Entry 8WD8 (electron microscopy, 2.90 A resolution); this record covers chains A and B of the 6 polymer chains in the assembly.

Chain A (and B):
Name: Argonaute family protein
Source organism: Thermococcus thioreducens
Notes: chain B of this document is another copy of the same molecule, construct and numbering; everything in this record applies to it too
UniProt: A0A0Q2M2Z1 (A0A0Q2M2Z1_9EURY); residue numbers follow UniProt; this construct covers 1-750
Sequence (750 residues; each row starts with the number of its first residue):
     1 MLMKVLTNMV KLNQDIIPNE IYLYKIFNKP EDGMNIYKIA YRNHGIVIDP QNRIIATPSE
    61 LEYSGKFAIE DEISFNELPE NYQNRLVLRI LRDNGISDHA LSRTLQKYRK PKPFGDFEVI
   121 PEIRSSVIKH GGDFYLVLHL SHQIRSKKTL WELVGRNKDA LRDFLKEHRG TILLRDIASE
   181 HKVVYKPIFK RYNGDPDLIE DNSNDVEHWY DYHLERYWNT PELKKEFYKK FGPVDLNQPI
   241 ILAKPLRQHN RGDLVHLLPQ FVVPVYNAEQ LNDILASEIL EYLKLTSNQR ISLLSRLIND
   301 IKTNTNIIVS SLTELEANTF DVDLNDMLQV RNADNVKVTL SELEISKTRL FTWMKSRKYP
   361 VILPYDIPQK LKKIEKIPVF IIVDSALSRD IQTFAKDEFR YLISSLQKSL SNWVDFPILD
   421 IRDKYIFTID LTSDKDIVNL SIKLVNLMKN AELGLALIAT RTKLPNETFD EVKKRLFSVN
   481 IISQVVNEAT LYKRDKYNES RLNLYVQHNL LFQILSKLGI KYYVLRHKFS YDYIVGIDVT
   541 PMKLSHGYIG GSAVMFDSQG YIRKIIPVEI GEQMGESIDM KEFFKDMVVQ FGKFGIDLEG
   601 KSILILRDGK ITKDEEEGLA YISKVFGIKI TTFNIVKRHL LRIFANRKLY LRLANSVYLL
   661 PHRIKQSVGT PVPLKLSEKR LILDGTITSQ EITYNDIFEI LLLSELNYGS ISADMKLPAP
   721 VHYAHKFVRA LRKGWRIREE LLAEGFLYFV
Bound ions: Mg2+ site 1: Gln513, Val750 (shared with 2 residues of chain G); Mg2+ site 2: Asp538 (shared with 1 residue of chain T); Mg2+ site 3: Asp538, Asp608 (shared with 2 residues of chain T); Zn2+: His546 (shared with His546(B) of chain B)

Interface between chain A and chain B:
Contacting residue pairs - 101 pairs, chain A then chain B:
  Lys25(A) with Asp205(B)
  Phe27(A) with Asp205(B); His208(B); Trp209(B); Tyr212(B)
  Asn28(A) with Trp209(B); Tyr212(B)
  Lys29(A) with Tyr212(B), hydrogen bond; Arg216(B); Tyr217(B), hydrogen bond
  Pro30(A) with Asp253(B); Leu254(B)
  Glu31(A) with Asn250(B), hydrogen bond
  Asp32(A) with Arg216(B), salt bridge
  Gln51(A) with Leu254(B); His256(B)
  Arg53(A) with Trp209(B); His256(B), hydrogen bond
  Lys66(A) with His208(B); Tyr212(B)
  Arg191(A) with Asp614(B), salt bridge
  Tyr192(A) with Lys581(B); Glu617(B); Gly618(B); Tyr621(B), hydrophobic
  Asp205(A) with Lys25(B); Phe27(B)
  His208(A) with Phe27(B); Lys66(B)
  Trp209(A) with Phe27(B); Asn28(B); Arg53(B)
  Tyr212(A) with Phe27(B); Asn28(B); Lys29(B), hydrogen bond; Lys66(B)
  Arg216(A) with Lys29(B); Asp32(B), salt bridge
  Tyr217(A) with Lys29(B), hydrogen bond
  His249(A) with His249(B), hydrogen bond; His546(B)
  Asn250(A) with Glu31(B), hydrogen bond
  Arg251(A) with Met574(B)
  Asp253(A) with Pro30(B)
  Leu254(A) with Pro30(B); Gln51(B)
  His256(A) with Gln51(B); Arg53(B), hydrogen bond
  Asp434(A) with Lys581(B), salt bridge; Lys585(B), salt bridge; Tyr621(B), hydrogen bond
  Lys435(A) with Phe626(B)
  Val438(A) with Lys585(B); Val588(B), hydrophobic; Phe626(B), hydrophobic
  Ile442(A) with Val589(B); Gly592(B); Lys593(B)
  Val445(A) with Lys593(B)
  Glu471(A) with Lys585(B), salt bridge
  Arg475(A) with Glu582(B), salt bridge; Lys585(B); Asp586(B), salt bridge; Val589(B)
  Met542(A) with Ser545(B); Glu572(B)
  Leu544(A) with Glu572(B), hydrogen bond (backbone-side chain); Met574(B)
  Ser545(A) with Met542(B); Gly547(B); Glu572(B), hydrogen bond; Gln573(B), hydrogen bond (side chain-backbone)
  His546(A) with His249(B); His546(B), hydrogen bond (backbone-backbone)
  Gly547(A) with Ser545(B)
  Glu572(A) with Met542(B); Leu544(B), hydrogen bond (side chain-backbone); Ser545(B), hydrogen bond
  Gln573(A) with Ser545(B), hydrogen bond (backbone-side chain)
  Met574(A) with Arg251(B); Leu544(B)
  Lys581(A) with Tyr192(B); Asp434(B), salt bridge
  Glu582(A) with Arg475(B), salt bridge
  Lys585(A) with Asp434(B), salt bridge; Val438(B); Glu471(B), salt bridge; Arg475(B)
  Asp586(A) with Arg475(B), salt bridge
  Val588(A) with Val438(B), hydrophobic
  Val589(A) with Ile442(B); Arg475(B)
  Gly592(A) with Ile442(B)
  Lys593(A) with Ile442(B); Val445(B)
  Asp614(A) with Arg191(B), salt bridge
  Glu617(A) with Tyr192(B)
  Gly618(A) with Tyr192(B)
  Tyr621(A) with Tyr192(B), hydrophobic; Asp434(B), hydrogen bond
  Phe626(A) with Lys435(B)
Other interface residues (no listed pair), chain A (63 interface residues in all): Asn52, Ala68, Asp211, His213, Glu215, Leu242, Gln248, Val255, Ser441, Lys543, Tyr548
Other interface residues (no listed pair), chain B (63 interface residues in all): Asn52, Ala68, Asp211, His213, Glu215, Leu242, Gln248, Val255, Ser441, Lys543, Tyr548

In short:
Chain A and chain B each contribute 63 residues to their interface, with 18 hydrogen bonds and 14 salt
bridges. Polar pairs include Asp32(A)-Arg216(B), Arg191(A)-Asp614(B) and Asp434(A)-Lys581(B). Gln513(A) and
Val750(A) coordinate Mg2+ site 1. The Mg2+ site 3 is built by Asp538(A) and Asp608(A).
Chain A and chain B are both Argonaute family protein (Thermococcus thioreducens); the structure, Cryo-EM
structure of TtdAgo-guide DNA-target DNA complex, was determined by electron microscopy, deposited together
with 8JPX.
